PDB entry 6XIU | X-ray diffraction, 3.00 A resolution | chain A

[Chain A]
Protein: Regulatory protein Rns
Organism: Escherichia coli
Reference sequence: P16114 (RNS_ECOLX); numbering as in UniProt (aligned over 1-265)
Sequence (265 residues; each row starts with the number of its first residue):
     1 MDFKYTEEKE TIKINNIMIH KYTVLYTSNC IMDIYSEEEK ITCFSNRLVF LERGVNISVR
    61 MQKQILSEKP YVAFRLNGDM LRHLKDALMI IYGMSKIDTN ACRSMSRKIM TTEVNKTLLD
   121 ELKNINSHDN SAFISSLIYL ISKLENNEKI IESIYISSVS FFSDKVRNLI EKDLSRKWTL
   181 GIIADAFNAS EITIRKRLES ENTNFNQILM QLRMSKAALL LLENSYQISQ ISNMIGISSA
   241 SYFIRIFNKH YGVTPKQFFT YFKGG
Unresolved in the structure: 1-8, 94-102, 264-265
Ligand contacts: decanoic acid (DKA): Ile14, Ile17, Met18, Ile19, His20, Leu25, Met32, Val59, Met61, Tyr71, Arg75, Ser215, Ala218, Tyr251, Phe258, Phe262
Curated features (UniProtKB/Swiss-Prot):
  - DNA-binding region (H-T-H motif): Gly181 to Asn202, Ile228 to Tyr251
  - binding site (decanoate): His20, Arg75
What the authors report for this chain:
  - binding site for decanoic acid: His20, Arg75

[Summary]
Chain A binds decanoic acid. UniProt lists decanoate-binding residues His20 and Arg75. From the paper: a
binding site for decanoic acid at His20 and Arg75.
Chain A is Regulatory protein Rns (Escherichia coli); the structure, ETEC Rns bound to a potential inhibitor,
decanoic acid, was determined by X-ray diffraction.
